PDB entry 6WT4 | X-ray diffraction, 1.78 A resolution | chains A and B

Chain A (and B):
Protein: Bacterial STING
Notes: chain B of this document is another copy of the same molecule, construct and numbering; everything in this record applies to it too
Amino-acid sequence (162 residues; row label = number of the first residue in the row):
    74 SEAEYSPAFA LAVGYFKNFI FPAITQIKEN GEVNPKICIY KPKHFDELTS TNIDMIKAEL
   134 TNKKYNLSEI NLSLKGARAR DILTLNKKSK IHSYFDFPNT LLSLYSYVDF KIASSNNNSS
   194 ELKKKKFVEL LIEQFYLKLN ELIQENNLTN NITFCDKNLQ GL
Not modelled in the structure: 74-78, 183-192 (chain B: 74-78, 182-197, 235)
Disulfide bonds: Cys111-Cys228
Residues lining bound ligands: c-GMP-AMP (4BW; 2-amino-9-[(2R,3R,3aS,5R,7aR,9R,10R,10aS,12R,14aR)-9-(6-amino-9H-purin-9-yl)-3,5,10,12-tetrahydroxy-5,12-dioxidooctahydro-2H,7H-difuro[3,2-d:3',2'-j][1,3,7,9,2,8]tetraoxadiphosphacyclododecin-2-yl]-1,9-dihydro-6H-purin-6-one): Gly87, Tyr88, Asn91, Phe92, Arg153, Ile155, Leu156, Thr157, Asp169, Pro171, Asn172, Thr173
Reported in the primary citation:
  - binding site for c-GMP-AMP: Asn91, Phe92, Arg153, Asp169, Asn172
  - specificity-determining residues: Asp169, Thr173

Chain A / chain B interface:
Pairs across the interface - 51 pairs, chain A then chain B:
  Ser79(A) - Tyr180(B)
  Pro80(A) - Ala83(B)  hydrophobic
  Ala83(A) - Pro80(B)  hydrophobic
  Ala83(A) - Leu84(B)
  Ala83(A) - Tyr180(B)
  Leu84(A) - Ala83(B)
  Leu84(A) - Leu84(B)  hydrophobic
  Val86(A) - Tyr180(B)
  Gly87(A) - Ser176(B)
  Lys90(A) - Ser179(B)
  Asn91(A) - Asn172(B)  hydrogen bond (side chain-backbone)
  Asn91(A) - Thr173(B)
  Leu121(A) - Ala150(B)
  Ser123(A) - Lys148(B)
  Ser123(A) - Gly149(B)
  Ser123(A) - Ala150(B)  hydrogen bond (side chain-backbone)
  Ile126(A) - Ala150(B)  hydrophobic
  Ile126(A) - Arg151(B)
  Lys130(A) - Arg151(B)  hydrogen bond (side chain-backbone)
  Lys130(A) - Ala152(B)
  Lys130(A) - Asp154(B)  salt bridge
  Gly149(A) - Ser123(B)
  Ala150(A) - Leu121(B)
  Ala150(A) - Ser123(B)
  Ala150(A) - Ile126(B)  hydrophobic
  Ala150(A) - Leu175(B)
  Arg151(A) - Ile126(B)
  Arg151(A) - Lys130(B)  hydrogen bond (backbone-side chain)
  Arg151(A) - Leu175(B)
  Ala152(A) - Lys130(B)
  Ala152(A) - Phe170(B)  hydrophobic
  Ala152(A) - Asn172(B)  hydrogen bond (backbone-side chain)
  Ala152(A) - Leu175(B)
  Arg153(A) - Arg153(B)
  Arg153(A) - Asn172(B)  hydrogen bond (backbone-side chain)
  Asp154(A) - Lys130(B)  salt bridge
  Phe170(A) - Ala152(B)
  Asn172(A) - Asn91(B)  hydrogen bond (backbone-side chain)
  Asn172(A) - Arg151(B)
  Asn172(A) - Ala152(B)  hydrogen bond (side chain-backbone)
  Asn172(A) - Arg153(B)  hydrogen bond (side chain-backbone)
  Thr173(A) - Asn91(B)
  Leu175(A) - Arg151(B)
  Leu175(A) - Ala152(B)
  Ser176(A) - Val86(B)
  Ser176(A) - Gly87(B)
  Ser176(A) - Asn91(B)
  Ser179(A) - Lys90(B)  hydrogen bond
  Tyr180(A) - Ser79(B)  hydrogen bond
  Tyr180(A) - Ala83(B)  hydrophobic
  Tyr180(A) - Val86(B)
Interface residues without a listed pair, chain A (28 interface residues in all): Phe82, Thr122, Thr157
Interface residues without a listed pair, chain B (29 interface residues in all): Phe82, Thr122, Thr157

Overview:
28 residues of chain A and 29 residues of chain B are in contact; the contacts include 11 hydrogen bonds and 2
salt bridges. Polar pairs include Lys130(A)-Asp154(B), Asn91(A)-Asn172(B) and Ser123(A)-Ala150(B). Chain A
binds c-GMP-AMP. From the paper: a binding site for c-GMP-AMP at Asn91(A), Phe92(A) and Arg153(A) among
others; specificity determinants Asp169(A) and Thr173(A).
Both chains are Bacterial STING. Entry 6WT4 (Structure of a bacterial STING receptor from Flavobacteriaceae
sp. in complex with 3',3'-cGAMP) was determined by X-ray diffraction (same publication as 6WT6, 6WT7, 6WT8 and
6WT9).
